Entry 6UC1 (X-ray diffraction, 2.19 A resolution); this record covers chains A and D of the 4 polymer chains in the assembly.

Chain A (and D):
Molecule: Uncharacterized protein GoxA
Organism: Pseudoalteromonas luteoviolacea DSM 6061
Notes: chain D of this document is another copy of the same molecule, construct and numbering; everything in this record applies to it too
UniProt: A0A161XU12 (A0A161XU12_9GAMM); residue numbers follow UniProt; this construct covers 1-816
Chain sequence (816 residues; row label = number of the first residue in the row):
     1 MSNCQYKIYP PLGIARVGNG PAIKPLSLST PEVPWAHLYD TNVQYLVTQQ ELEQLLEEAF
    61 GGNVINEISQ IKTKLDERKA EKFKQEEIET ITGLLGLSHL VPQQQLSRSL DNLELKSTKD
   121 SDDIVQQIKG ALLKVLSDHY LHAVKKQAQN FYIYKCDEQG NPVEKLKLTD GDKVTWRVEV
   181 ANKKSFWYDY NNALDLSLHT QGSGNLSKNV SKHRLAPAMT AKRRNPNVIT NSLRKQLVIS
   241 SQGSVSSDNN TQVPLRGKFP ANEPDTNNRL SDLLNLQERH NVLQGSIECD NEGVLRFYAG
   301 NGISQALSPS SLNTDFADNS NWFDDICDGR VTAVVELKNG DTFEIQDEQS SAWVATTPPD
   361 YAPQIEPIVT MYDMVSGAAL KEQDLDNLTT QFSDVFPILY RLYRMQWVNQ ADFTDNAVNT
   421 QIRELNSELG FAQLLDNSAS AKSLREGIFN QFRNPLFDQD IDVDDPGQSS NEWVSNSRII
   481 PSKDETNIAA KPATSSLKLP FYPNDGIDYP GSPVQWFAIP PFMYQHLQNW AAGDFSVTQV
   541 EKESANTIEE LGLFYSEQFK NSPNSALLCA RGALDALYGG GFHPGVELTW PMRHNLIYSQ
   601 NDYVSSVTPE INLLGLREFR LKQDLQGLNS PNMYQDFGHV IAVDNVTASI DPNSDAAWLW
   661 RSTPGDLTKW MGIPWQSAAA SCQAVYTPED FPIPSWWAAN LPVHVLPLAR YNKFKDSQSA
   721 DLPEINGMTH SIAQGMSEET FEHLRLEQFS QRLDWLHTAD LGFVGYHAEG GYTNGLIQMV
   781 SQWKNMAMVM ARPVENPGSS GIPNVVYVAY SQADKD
Disordered / not traced: 1-3, 77-81, 115-122, 158-160, 263-277, 466-470, 816 (chain D: 1-3, 76-81, 114-124, 263-278, 467-469, 816)
Sequence notes: engineered mutation Ala678 (Asp in A0A161XU12)
Modified / non-standard residues: Trp697 (2-amino-3-(6,7-dioxo-6,7-dihydro-1H-indol-3-yl)-propionic acid; TRQ)
Covalently attached groups: covalent link Cys682-Trp697
Bound ions: Mg2+: Asp360, Ala362, Ile365, Ala699, Asn700
Small-molecule neighbours: glycine (GLY): Phe316, His583, Ala678, Ser681, Cys682, Trp696, Trp697
Reported in the primary citation:
  - mutagenesis - D678A: abolished catalytic activity on glycine

How chain A and chain D interact:
Pairs across the interface (6):
  Pro309(A) - Pro309(D)
  Ser310(A) - Ile777(D)
  Ser310(A) - Gln778(D)  hydrogen bond
  Leu312(A) - Leu312(D)  hydrophobic
  Ile777(A) - Ser310(D)
  Gln778(A) - Ser310(D)  hydrogen bond

Overview:
The chain A/chain D interface involves 5 residues from each chain; the contacts include 2 hydrogen bonds. Its
one hydrogen-bonded contact is Ser310(A)-Gln778(D). Ligands of chain A: glycine. The Mg2+ site is built by
Asp360(A), Ala362(A), Ile365(A), Ala699(A) and Asn700(A). The paper reports that D678A of chain A abolishes
catalytic activity on glycine.
Chain A and chain D are both Uncharacterized protein GoxA (Pseudoalteromonas luteoviolacea DSM 6061); the
structure, Crystal structure of D678A GoxA soaked in glycine at pH 7.5, was determined by X-ray diffraction
(same publication as 6UBN, 6UBR, 6UBZ and 6UFQ).
